Entry 3TDD (X-ray diffraction, 2.70 A resolution); this record covers chains I and Y of the 28 polymer chains in the assembly.

[Chain I]
Name: Proteasome component PUP3
From: Saccharomyces cerevisiae
Notes: EC 3.4.25.1
Reference sequence: P25451 (PSB3_YEAST); the construct lacks a stretch of the UniProt sequence and is renumbered around it, so the offset changes along the chain: -8 to -1 = UniProt 2-9; 1-36 = UniProt 10-45; 38-105 = UniProt 46-113; 106-122 = UniProt 117-133; 2 more segments
Amino-acid sequence (204 residues; each row starts with the number of its first residue; note: 3 numbers in that range are skipped by the numbering (no residue carries them; nothing is unmodelled there); a row labelled like 10A-10C holds insertion residues (10A, then the next letters in order); numbers below 1 keep their minus sign (Ser-8 is residue -8)):
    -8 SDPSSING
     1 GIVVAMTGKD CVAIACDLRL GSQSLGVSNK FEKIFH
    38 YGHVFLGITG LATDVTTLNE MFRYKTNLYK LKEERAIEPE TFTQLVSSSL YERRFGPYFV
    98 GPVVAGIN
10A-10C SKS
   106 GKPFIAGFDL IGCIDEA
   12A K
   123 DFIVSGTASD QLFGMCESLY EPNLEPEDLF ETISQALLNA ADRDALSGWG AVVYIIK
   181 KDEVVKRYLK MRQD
Swiss-Prot annotation at these positions:
  - modified residue: Ser22 (Phosphoserine)
  - cross-link: Lys62 (Glycyl lysine isopeptide (Lys-Gly) (interchain with G-Cter in ubiquitin))

[Chain Y]
Name: Proteasome component PRE2
From: Saccharomyces cerevisiae
Notes: EC 3.4.25.1
Reference sequence: P30656 (PSB5_YEAST); the construct lacks a stretch of the UniProt sequence and is renumbered around it, so the offset changes along the chain: 1-105 = UniProt 76-180; 106-181 = UniProt 183-258; 183-211 = UniProt 259-287
Amino-acid sequence (212 residues; numbered 1 to 211 plus 2 insertion-coded residues; 1 number in that range is skipped by the numbering (no residue carries it; nothing is unmodelled there); the number before each row is that of its first residue; a row labelled like 10A-10B holds insertion residues (10A, then the next letters in order)):
     1 TTTLAFRFQG GIIVAVDSRA TAGNWVASQT VKKVIEINPF LLGTMAGGAA DCQFWETWLG
    61 SQCRLHELRE KERISVAAAS KILSNLVYQY KGAGLSMGTM ICGYT
10A-10B RK
   106 EGPTIYYVDS DGTRLKGDIF CVGSGQTFAY GVLDSNYKWD LSVEDALYLG KRSILAAAHR
   166 DAYSGGSVNL YHVTED
   183 GWIYHGNHDV GELFWKVKEE EGSFNNVIG
Glycans and other covalent adducts: compound BFO linked to Thr1
Ligand contacts: BFO (benzyl N-[(naphthalen-2-ylmethoxy)carbonyl]-L-alanyl-N~5~-[(2R,3S,4S)-3-formyl-2-hydroxy-4-methylhexanoyl]-L-ornithinate): Arg19, Ala20, Thr21, Gly23, Val31, Lys33, Met45, Ala46, Gly47, Ala49, Ser96, Met97, Gly98, Tyr112, Asp114, Ser115, Asp116, Val127, Gly128, Ser129, Gln131, Tyr168

[Interface between chain I and chain Y]
Pairs across the interface (44):
  Ser-4(I) - Asn24(Y)
  Arg19(I) - Ala167(Y)
  Ser24(I) - Arg165(Y)
  Ser24(I) - Asp166(Y)
  Ser24(I) - Ala167(Y)  hydrogen bond (backbone-backbone)
  Ser24(I) - Tyr168(Y)
  Leu25(I) - Phe133(Y)  hydrophobic
  Leu25(I) - Arg165(Y)
  Gly26(I) - Arg165(Y)  hydrogen bond (backbone-side chain)
  Asn29(I) - Asn208(Y)  hydrogen bond
  Asn29(I) - Val209(Y)
  Lys30(I) - Asn208(Y)  hydrogen bond (side chain-backbone)
  Lys30(I) - Ile210(Y)
  Gln133(I) - Trp25(Y)
  Asp164(I) - Gln29(Y)
  Arg165(I) - Trp25(Y)
  Arg165(I) - Val26(Y)  hydrogen bond (backbone-backbone)
  Arg165(I) - Ala27(Y)  hydrogen bond (side chain-backbone)
  Arg165(I) - Ser28(Y)
  Asp166(I) - Asn24(Y)
  Asp166(I) - Val26(Y)
  Ala167(I) - Asn24(Y)  hydrogen bond (backbone-backbone)
  Ala167(I) - Val26(Y)
  Ala167(I) - Ala167(Y)
  Ala167(I) - Tyr168(Y)  hydrophobic
  Leu168(I) - Asn24(Y)
  Leu168(I) - Tyr168(Y)
  Trp171(I) - His164(Y)  hydrogen bond (side chain-backbone)
  Trp171(I) - Arg165(Y)
  Lys190(I) - Trp197(Y)
  Lys190(I) - Gly211(Y)
  Met191(I) - Trp197(Y)
  Arg192(I) - Gly171(Y)  hydrogen bond (side chain-backbone)
  Arg192(I) - Asp191(Y)  salt bridge
  Arg192(I) - Gly193(Y)
  Gln193(I) - His164(Y)  hydrogen bond (backbone-side chain)
  Gln193(I) - Phe196(Y)
  Gln193(I) - Val209(Y)
  Asp194(I) - Arg19(Y)  salt bridge
  Asp194(I) - Ala163(Y)
  Asp194(I) - Ser169(Y)
  Asp194(I) - Gly170(Y)
  Asp194(I) - Gly171(Y)  hydrogen bond (side chain-backbone)
  Asp194(I) - Val192(Y)
Other interface residues (no listed pair), chain I (21 interface residues in all): Gln23, Val27
Other interface residues (no listed pair), chain Y (27 interface residues in all): Thr21

[In short]
The interface between chain I and chain Y involves 21 residues on one side and 27 on the other; the contacts
include 11 hydrogen bonds and 2 salt bridges. Polar pairs include Arg192(I)-Asp191(Y), Asp194(I)-Arg19(Y) and
Gly26(I)-Arg165(Y). Covalently linked compound BFO: at Thr1(Y).
Here chain I is Proteasome component PUP3 and chain Y is Proteasome component PRE2, both from Saccharomyces
cerevisiae. Entry 3TDD (Crystal structure of yeast CP in complex with Belactosin C) was determined by X-ray
diffraction.
